Entry 4V1A (electron microscopy, 3.40 A resolution); this record covers chains d and k of the 23 polymer chains in the assembly.

[Chain d]
Name: Mitoribosomal protein ML40, MRPL40
Organism: Sus scrofa
UniProtKB: F1RK59 (F1RK59_PIG); numbering as in UniProt (aligned over 1-206)
Sequence (206 residues; row label = number of the first residue in the row):
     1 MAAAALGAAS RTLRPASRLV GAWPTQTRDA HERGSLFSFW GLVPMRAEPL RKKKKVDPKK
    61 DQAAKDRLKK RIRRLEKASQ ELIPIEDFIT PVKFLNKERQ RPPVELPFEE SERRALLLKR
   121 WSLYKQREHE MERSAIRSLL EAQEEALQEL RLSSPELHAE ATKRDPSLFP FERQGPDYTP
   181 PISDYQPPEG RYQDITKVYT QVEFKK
Unresolved in the structure: 1-82, 182-206

[Chain k]
Name: Mitoribosomal protein ML48, MRPL48
Organism: Sus scrofa
Sequence (212 residues; numbered 1 to 212; the number before each row is that of its first residue):
     1 MNGALGKALC LRNDTVLKQA LSLIRVRASG ESPICSAGGI LLSTSRHYRS KPTHGIGRYK
    61 HLVKAQEPKK KKGKVEVRPI NLGTDYEYGV LNIHLIAYDM ALAESYAQYV HNLCNHLAIK
   121 VEESYAMPTK TMEVLQLQEQ GSKMFLDAVL TTHERVVQIS GLSATFAEIF LEIIHSNLPE
   181 GVKLSVREHT EEDFKGRFKA RPELEELLAK LN
Unresolved in the structure: 1-47, 67-76, 139-143, 194-212

[How chain d and chain k interact]
Residue-residue contacts - 48 pairs, chain d then chain k:
  I83(d) - D193(k)  hydrogen bond (backbone-backbone)
  E86(d) - A126(k)
  D87(d) - T129(k)  hydrogen bond
  F88(d) - A126(k)  hydrophobic
  F88(d) - R155(k)
  E132(d) - Y109(k)  hydrogen bond
  E132(d) - I173(k)
  E132(d) - N177(k)
  R133(d) - H116(k)
  I136(d) - L117(k)  hydrophobic
  I136(d) - I169(k)  hydrophobic
  I136(d) - I173(k)  hydrophobic
  L139(d) - I169(k)  hydrophobic
  L139(d) - E172(k)
  L140(d) - I169(k)  hydrophobic
  A159(d) - G83(k)
  T162(d) - G83(k)  hydrogen bond (side chain-backbone)
  T162(d) - T84(k)
  T162(d) - Y86(k)
  K163(d) - G83(k)
  K163(d) - Y86(k)
  R164(d) - Y86(k)  hydrogen bond (backbone-side chain)
  R164(d) - Y88(k)
  R164(d) - L91(k)
  R164(d) - L162(k)
  R164(d) - A164(k)
  R164(d) - E188(k)  salt bridge
  L168(d) - A167(k)  hydrophobic
  L168(d) - L171(k)  hydrophobic
  F169(d) - Y88(k)
  F169(d) - V186(k)
  F169(d) - E188(k)
  F171(d) - L184(k)  hydrophobic
  F171(d) - S185(k)
  F171(d) - V186(k)  hydrogen bond (backbone-backbone)
  E172(d) - L184(k)
  R173(d) - H175(k)
  R173(d) - L178(k)
  R173(d) - K183(k)
  R173(d) - L184(k)  hydrogen bond (backbone-backbone)
  Q174(d) - V182(k)
  Q174(d) - K183(k)
  G175(d) - P179(k)
  G175(d) - V182(k)  hydrogen bond (backbone-backbone)
  P176(d) - L178(k)
  P176(d) - P179(k)
  P176(d) - E180(k)
  P176(d) - G181(k)  hydrogen bond (backbone-backbone)
Interface residues without a listed pair, chain d (26 interface residues in all): P84, I85, L147, H158, P170
Interface residues without a listed pair, chain k (35 interface residues in all): P128, T165, F166, R187

[Overview]
26 residues of chain d and 35 residues of chain k are in contact; the contacts include 9 hydrogen bonds and 1
salt bridge. Polar pairs include R164(d)-E188(k), D87(d)-T129(k) and E132(d)-Y109(k).
Chain d is Mitoribosomal protein ML40, MRPL40 and chain k is Mitoribosomal protein ML48, MRPL48, both from Sus
scrofa; the structure, Structure of the large subunit of the mammalian mitoribosome, part 2 of 2, was
determined by electron microscopy.
